6H0E - chains L and I of the 3 polymer chains in the assembly; structure by X-ray diffraction, 1.95 A resolution.

[Chain L]
Name: HUMAN FAB ANTIBODY FRAGMENT OF dmCBTAU-22.1
From: Homo sapiens
Notes: fragment: fab antibody fragment; antibody fragment or engineered binder
Sequence (218 residues; each row starts with the number of its first residue):
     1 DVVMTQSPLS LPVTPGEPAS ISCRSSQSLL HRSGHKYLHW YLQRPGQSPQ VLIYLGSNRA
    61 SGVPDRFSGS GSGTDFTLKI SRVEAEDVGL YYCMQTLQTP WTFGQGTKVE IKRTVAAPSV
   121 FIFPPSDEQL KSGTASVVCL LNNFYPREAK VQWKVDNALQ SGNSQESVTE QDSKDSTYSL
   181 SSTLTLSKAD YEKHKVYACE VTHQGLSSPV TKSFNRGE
Disulfides: Cys23-Cys93, Cys139-Cys199

[Chain I]
Name: Microtubule-associated protein tau
Notes: fragment: fab antibody fragment
UniProtKB: P10637 (TAU_MOUSE); residues 406-429 here correspond to UniProt positions 698-721 (UniProt number = residue number + 292)
Sequence (24 residues; each row starts with the number of its first residue):
   406 RHLSNVSSTG SIDMVDSPQL ATLA
Disordered / not traced: 406-418, 428-429
Modified residues: Ser416 (phosphoserine; SEP); Ser422 (phosphoserine; SEP)
UniProt features mapped onto this chain:
  - modified residue: Ser409 (Phosphoserine), Ser416 (Phosphoserine), Ser422 (Phosphoserine), Thr427 (Phosphothreonine)

[Chain L / chain I interface]
Contacting residue pairs (7; chain L residue first):
  His31(L) - Pro423(I)
  His31(L) - Gln424(I)  hydrogen bond
  Tyr37(L) - Pro423(I)
  Thr96(L) - Pro423(I)
  Leu97(L) - Pro423(I)
  Gln98(L) - Asp421(I)
  Thr99(L) - Asp421(I)  hydrogen bond
Other interface residues (no listed pair), chain L (7 interface residues in all): Trp101
Other interface residues (no listed pair), chain I (4 interface residues in all): Ser422

[Overview]
7 residues of chain L face 4 of chain I across their interface, with 2 hydrogen bonds. Polar contacts include
His31(L)-Gln424(I) and Thr99(L)-Asp421(I).
Chain L is HUMAN FAB ANTIBODY FRAGMENT OF dmCBTAU-22.1 (Homo sapiens) and chain I is Microtubule-associated
protein tau; the structure, FAB dmCBTAU-22.1 IN COMPLEX WITH TAU PEPTIDE V1088-23, was determined by X-ray
diffraction together with 6H06 from the same study.
